8W5Q - chains H and c of the 4 polymer chains in the assembly; structure by electron microscopy, 4.10 A resolution (low resolution: residue-level contacts below are approximate; hydrogen-bond / salt-bridge calls are withheld).

== Chain H ==
Molecule: Heavy chain of Ab45
Organism: Mus musculus
Amino-acid sequence (126 residues; each row starts with the number of its first residue):
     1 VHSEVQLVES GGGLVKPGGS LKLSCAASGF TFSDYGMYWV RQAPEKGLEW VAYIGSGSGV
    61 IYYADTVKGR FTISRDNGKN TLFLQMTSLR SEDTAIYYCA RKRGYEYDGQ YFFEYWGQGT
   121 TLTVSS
Disordered / not traced: 1-4, 120-126
Cystine bridges: C25-C99

== Chain c ==
Molecule: Minor capsid protein A1
Organism: Escherichia phage Qbeta
UniProtKB: Q8LTE1 (A1_BPQBE); residues 0-132 here correspond to UniProt positions 1-133 (UniProt number = residue number + 1)
Amino-acid sequence (133 residues; numbered 0 to 132; the number before each row is that of its first residue; numbering starts at 0):
     0 MAKLETVTLG NIGKDGKQTL VLNPRGVNPT NGVASLSQAG AVPALEKRVT VSVSQPSRNR
    60 KNYKVQVKIQ NPTACTANGS CDPSVTRQAY ADVTFSFTQY STDEERAFVR TELAALLASP
   120 LLIDAIDQLN PAY
Disordered / not traced: 0, 56-59

== How chain H and chain c interact ==
Contacting residue pairs (9):
  D34(H) - G9(c)
  D34(H) - N10(c)
  G104(H) - N10(c)
  Y105(H) - N10(c)
  Y107(H) - R109(c)
  Y107(H) - T110(c)
  Y107(H) - A114(c)
  Y107(H) - A117(c)
  D108(H) - A117(c)
Other interface residues (no listed pair), chain H (6 interface residues in all): R103
Other interface residues (no listed pair), chain c (8 interface residues in all): T18, A113

== Summary ==
6 residues of chain H face 8 of chain c across their interface.
Here chain H is Heavy chain of Ab45 (Mus musculus) and chain c is Minor capsid protein A1 (Escherichia phage
Qbeta). Entry 8W5Q (Cryo-EM structure of Qb-Ab45) was determined by electron microscopy (same publication as
8W5D, 8W5E, 8W5F, 8W5G, 8W5L, 8W5M and 8 further entries).
